7LCH - chains A and E of the 6 polymer chains in the assembly; structure by electron microscopy, 2.35 A resolution.

Chain A (and E):
Protein: Envelope protein E
Organism: Usutu virus
Notes: chain E of this document is another copy of the same molecule, construct and numbering; everything in this record applies to it too
UniProt: Q5WPU4 (Q5WPU4_USUV); residues 1-500 here correspond to UniProt positions 294-793 (UniProt number = residue number + 293)
Amino-acid sequence (500 residues; row label = number of the first residue in the row):
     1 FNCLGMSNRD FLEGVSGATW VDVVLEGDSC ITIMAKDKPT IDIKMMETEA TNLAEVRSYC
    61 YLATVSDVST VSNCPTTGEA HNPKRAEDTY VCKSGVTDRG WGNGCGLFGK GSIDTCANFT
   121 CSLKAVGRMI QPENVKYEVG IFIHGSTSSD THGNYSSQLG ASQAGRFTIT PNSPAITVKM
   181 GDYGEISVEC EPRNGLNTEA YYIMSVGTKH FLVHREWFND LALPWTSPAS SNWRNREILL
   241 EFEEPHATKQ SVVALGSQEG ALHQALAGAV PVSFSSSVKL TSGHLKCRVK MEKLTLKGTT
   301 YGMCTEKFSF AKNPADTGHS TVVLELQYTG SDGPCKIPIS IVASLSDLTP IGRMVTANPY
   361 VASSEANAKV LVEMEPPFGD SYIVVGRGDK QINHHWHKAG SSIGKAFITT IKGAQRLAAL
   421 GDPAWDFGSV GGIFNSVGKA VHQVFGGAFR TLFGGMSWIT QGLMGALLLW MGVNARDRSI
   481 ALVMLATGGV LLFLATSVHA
Unresolved in the structure: 14-17, 500 (chain E: 15-17, 500)
Cystine bridges: C3-C30, C60-C121, C92-C116, C190-C287, C304-C335
Covalently attached groups: N-acetylglucosamine (NAG) linked to N118, N154

Chain A / chain E interface:
Residue-residue contacts (29):
  P171(A) with N393(E); H394(E), hydrogen bond (backbone-side chain); H395(E), hydrogen bond (backbone-backbone)
  N172(A) with F310(E); N313(E), hydrogen bond; N393(E); H394(E), hydrogen bond
  P174(A) with Y382(E), hydrophobic; N393(E); H395(E)
  A175(A) with L345(E), hydrophobic
  E189(A) with S344(E); L345(E), hydrogen bond (side chain-backbone); S346(E), hydrogen bond (side chain-backbone)
  C190(A) with Y382(E), hydrogen bond (backbone-side chain)
  E191(A) with D380(E); Y382(E); H395(E)
  P192(A) with H395(E)
  R193(A) with H394(E), hydrogen bond; H395(E), hydrogen bond (side chain-backbone); W396(E); H397(E)
  N194(A) with D380(E), hydrogen bond; H395(E); H397(E), hydrogen bond
  R288(A) with S346(E), hydrogen bond
  K290(A) with L345(E); S346(E), hydrogen bond
Other interface residues (no listed pair), chain A (14 interface residues in all): E133, S173
Other interface residues (no listed pair), chain E (13 interface residues in all): P314

In short:
14 residues of chain A face 13 of chain E across their interface; the contacts include 13 hydrogen bonds.
Polar pairs include P171(A)-H394(E), N172(A)-N313(E) and N172(A)-H394(E).
Both chains are Envelope protein E (Usutu virus). Entry 7LCH (The mature Usutu SAAR-1776, Model B) was
determined by electron microscopy together with 7LCG from the same study.
